PDB entry 6JZY | X-ray diffraction, 2.10 A resolution | chains A and B

== Chain A ==
Name: Long-chain acyl-[acyl-carrier-protein] reductase
Source organism: Synechococcus elongatus PCC 7942
Notes: EC 1.2.1.80
UniProtKB: Q54765 (AAR_SYNE7); residues 1-341 here = UniProt positions 1-341
Amino-acid sequence (347 residues; row label = number of the first residue in the row):
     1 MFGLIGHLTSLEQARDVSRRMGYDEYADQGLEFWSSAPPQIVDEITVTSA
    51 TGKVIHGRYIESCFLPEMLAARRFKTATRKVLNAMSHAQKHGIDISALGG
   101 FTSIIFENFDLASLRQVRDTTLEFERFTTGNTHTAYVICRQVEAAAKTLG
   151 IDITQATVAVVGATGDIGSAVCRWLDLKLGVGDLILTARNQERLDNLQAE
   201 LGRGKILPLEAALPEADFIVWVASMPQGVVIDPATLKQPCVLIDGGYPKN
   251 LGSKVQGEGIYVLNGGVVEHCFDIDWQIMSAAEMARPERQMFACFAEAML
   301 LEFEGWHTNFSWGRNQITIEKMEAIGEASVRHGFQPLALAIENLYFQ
Unresolved in the structure: 343-347
Differences from the reference sequence: expression tag (342-347)
Glycans and other covalent adducts: octadecanal (OCD) linked to Cys294
Ligand contacts:
  - NADPH (NDP; NADPH dihydro-nicotinamide-adenine-dinucleotide phosphate): Gly100, Phe101, Ser103, Ile104, Asn131, Thr134, Val161, Gly162, Thr164, Gly165, Asp166, Ile167, Ala188, Arg189, Asn190, Arg193, Val222, Ala223, Ser224, Met225, Gly245, Gly246, Tyr247, Pro248, Gly265, Gly266, Phe292, Ala293, Arg314
  - octadecanal (OCD): Gly6, His7, Leu8, Val17, Tyr23, Trp34, Val42, Tyr59, Glu61, Leu98, Gly99, Gly100, Tyr247, Ile278, Ala281, Ala282, Phe292, Phe295
Reported in the primary citation:
  - binding site for NADPH: Gly162 to Gly168, Arg189, Arg193, Val222 to Met225, Tyr247, Cys294, Arg314
  - conformationally variable residues (loop rearrangement): His7 to Ala37, Gln277 to Met284
  - contacts within the chain: His7-Tyr247 (hydrogen bond)
  - binding site for octadecanal: Tyr247, Cys294
  - mutagenesis - Y247F: decreased binding to stearoyl-CoA
  - mutagenesis - Y247F: decreased catalytic activity on stearoyl-CoA
  - mutagenesis - Y247A: abolished binding to stearoyl-CoA
  - mutagenesis - Y247A: abolished binding to Aldehyde decarbonylase (chain B)
  - mutagenesis - Y247F: unchanged binding to Aldehyde decarbonylase (chain B)

== Chain B ==
Name: Aldehyde decarbonylase
Source organism: Synechococcus elongatus PCC 7942
Notes: EC 4.1.99.5
UniProtKB: Q8KPT4 (Q8KPT4_SYNE7); residues -22 to 231 here correspond to UniProt positions 1-254 (UniProt number = residue number + 23)
Amino-acid sequence (254 residues; numbered -22 to 231; the number before each row is that of its first residue; numbers below 1 keep their minus sign (Met-22 is residue -22)):
   -22 MRTPWDPPNPTFSLSSVSGDRRLMPQLEASLELDFQSESYKDAYSRINAI
    28 VIEGEQEAFDNYNRLAEMLPDQRDELHKLAKMEQRHMKGFMACGKNLSVT
    78 PDMGFAQKFFERLHENFKAAAAEGKVVTCLLIQSLIIECFAIAAYNIYIP
   128 VADAFARKITEGVVRDEYLHRNFGEEWLKANFDASKAELEEANRQNLPLV
   178 WLMLNEVADDARELGMERESLVEDFMIAYGEALENIGFTTREIMRMSAYG
   228 LAAV
Unresolved in the structure: -22 to 10, 229-231
Bound ions: Fe2+ site 1: Glu32, Glu60, His63, Glu144; Fe2+ site 2: Glu60, Glu115, Glu144, His147 (together with hexadecan-1-ol)
Ligand contacts: hexadecan-1-ol (PL3): Ile24, Ile27, Val28, Gly31, Glu32, Ala35, Glu60, Phe67, Gln110, Ile114, Glu115, Phe117, Ala118, Ala121, Tyr122, Tyr125, Glu144, Val184, Met193
Reported in the primary citation:
  - mutagenesis - E211A: unchanged binding to Long-chain acyl-[acyl-carrier-protein] reductase (chain A)
  - mutagenesis - E208A: decreased binding to Long-chain acyl-[acyl-carrier-protein] reductase (chain A)

== Chain A / chain B interface ==
Contacting residue pairs (33; chain A residue first):
  Met21(A) - Arg218(B)  hydrogen bond (backbone-side chain)
  Tyr23(A) - Arg218(B)
  Tyr23(A) - Met221(B)  hydrophobic
  Glu25(A) - Arg222(B)
  Glu25(A) - Ala225(B)
  Glu25(A) - Leu228(B)
  Tyr26(A) - Met203(B)
  Tyr26(A) - Met221(B)
  Tyr26(A) - Ala225(B)  hydrophobic
  Gln29(A) - Leu228(B)
  Ser35(A) - Glu196(B)
  Ser35(A) - Glu200(B)
  Ser36(A) - Glu196(B)
  Ser36(A) - Val199(B)
  Ser36(A) - Glu200(B)
  Pro38(A) - Met203(B)
  Pro38(A) - Ile204(B)  hydrophobic
  Gln40(A) - Met221(B)
  Ile41(A) - Thr217(B)  hydrogen bond (backbone-side chain)
  Arg73(A) - Glu196(B)  salt bridge
  Thr76(A) - Glu196(B)  hydrogen bond
  Arg79(A) - Glu196(B)  salt bridge
  Arg79(A) - Ser197(B)  hydrogen bond
  Arg79(A) - Glu200(B)  salt bridge
  Lys80(A) - Glu200(B)  salt bridge
  Asn83(A) - Glu200(B)  hydrogen bond
  Asn83(A) - Ile204(B)
  Lys90(A) - Glu208(B)  salt bridge
  His91(A) - Glu211(B)  salt bridge
  Arg118(A) - Asn123(B)
  Arg118(A) - Asp201(B)  salt bridge
  Arg118(A) - Ile204(B)
  Asp119(A) - Tyr145(B)  hydrogen bond
Other interface residues (no listed pair), chain A (23 interface residues in all): Phe33, Ala37, Pro39, Val42
Other interface residues (no listed pair), chain B (18 interface residues in all): Ile220
From the paper, about this interface:
  - residue pairs: Arg73(A)-Glu196(B), Arg79(A)-Glu196(B), Lys80(A)-Glu200(B), Arg118(A)-Asp201(B) (hydrogen bond)
  - hot spots on chain B (mutagenesis) - E196A/E200A/D201A, E200A/D201A: abolished binding to Long-chain acyl-[acyl-carrier-protein] reductase (chain A)

== In short ==
The interface between chain A and chain B involves 23 residues on one side and 18 on the other; the contacts
include 6 hydrogen bonds and 7 salt bridges. Polar pairs include Arg73(A)-Glu196(B), Arg79(A)-Glu196(B) and
Arg79(A)-Glu200(B). The authors report contacts between Arg73(A) and Glu196(B), Arg79(A) and Glu196(B) and
Lys80(A) and Glu200(B); a hydrogen bond between Arg118(A) and Asp201(B). From the paper: a binding site for
NADPH at Gly162(A), Arg189(A) and Arg193(A) among others; E196A/E200A/D201A and E200A/D201A of chain B abolish
binding to Long-chain acyl-[acyl-carrier-protein] reductase (chain A); 6 substitutions were tested in all.
Here chain A is Long-chain acyl-[acyl-carrier-protein] reductase and chain B is Aldehyde decarbonylase, both
from Synechococcus elongatus PCC 7942. Entry 6JZY (Crystal structure of AAR with NADPH and stearyl in complex
with ADO binding a long chain ...) was determined by X-ray diffraction together with 6JZQ, 6JZU and 6JZZ from
the same study.
